PDB entry 5TED | X-ray diffraction, 1.89 A resolution | chains B and A of the 3 polymer chains in the assembly

# Chain B (and A)
Name: Lmo0488 protein
From: Listeria monocytogenes serovar 1/2a (strain ATCC BAA-679 / EGD-e)
Notes: chain A of this document is another copy of the same molecule, construct and numbering; everything in this record applies to it too
UniProt: Q8Y9N7 (Q8Y9N7_LISMO); residues 89-297 here = UniProt positions 89-297
Chain sequence (226 residues; each row starts with the number of its first residue):
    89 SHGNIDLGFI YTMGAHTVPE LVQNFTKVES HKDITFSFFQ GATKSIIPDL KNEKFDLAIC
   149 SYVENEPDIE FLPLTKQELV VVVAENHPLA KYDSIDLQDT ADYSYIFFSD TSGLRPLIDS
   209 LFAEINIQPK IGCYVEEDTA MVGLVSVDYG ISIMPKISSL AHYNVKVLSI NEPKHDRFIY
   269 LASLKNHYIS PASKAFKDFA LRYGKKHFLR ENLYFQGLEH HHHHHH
Not modelled in the structure: 299-314 (chain A: 298-314)
Construct notes: expression tag (298-314)
Small-molecule neighbours: shikimate (SKM; (3R,4S,5R)-3,4,5-trihydroxycyclohex-1-ene-1-carboxylic acid): I98, Y99, T100, G129, A130, T131, S149, F196, T199, S200, G201, L202, E224, D226, P243, R265

# Interface between chain B and chain A
Pairs across the interface - 45 pairs, chain B then chain A:
  Y99(B) with Y99(A), hydrogen bond
  G102(B) with T227(A); A228(A); G231(A)
  A103(B) with G231(A); Y251(A)
  H104(B) with Y251(A)
  P107(B) with G231(A); L232(A); V235(A)
  V110(B) with Y237(A), hydrophobic
  Q111(B) with V235(A)
  F124(B) with C221(A); Y237(A)
  S125(B) with Y222(A)
  F126(B) with C221(A), hydrophobic; Y222(A), hydrogen bond (backbone-backbone); V223(A); L232(A), hydrophobic
  Q128(B) with V223(A); E224(A), hydrogen bond (side chain-backbone); E225(A), hydrogen bond (side chain-backbone); A228(A)
  C221(B) with F124(A); F126(A), hydrophobic
  Y222(B) with F126(A), hydrogen bond (backbone-backbone)
  V223(B) with F126(A)
  E224(B) with Q128(A), hydrogen bond (backbone-side chain)
  E225(B) with Q128(A), hydrogen bond (backbone-side chain)
  T227(B) with G102(A)
  A228(B) with G102(A); Q128(A)
  G231(B) with G102(A); A103(A); P107(A)
  L232(B) with P107(A); F126(A), hydrophobic
  V235(B) with P107(A), hydrophobic; Q111(A)
  Y237(B) with V110(A), hydrophobic; T114(A); F124(A)
  H250(B) with H250(A), hydrogen bond
  Y251(B) with A103(A); H104(A)
Interface residues without a listed pair, chain B (28 interface residues in all): F97, T114, I122, G220
Interface residues without a listed pair, chain A (29 interface residues in all): F97, I122, T123, S125, G220

# In short
28 residues of chain B face 29 of chain A across their interface; the contacts include 8 hydrogen bonds. Among
the polar pairs are Y99(B)-Y99(A), Q128(B)-E224(A) and Q128(B)-E225(A). Bound to chain B: shikimate.
Both chains are Lmo0488 protein (Listeria monocytogenes serovar 1/2a (strain ATCC BAA-679 / EGD-e)). Entry
5TED (Effector binding domain of QuiR in complex with shikimate) was determined by X-ray diffraction.
